Entry 6ZU5 (electron microscopy, 2.90 A resolution); this record covers chains S60 and SI0 of the 74 polymer chains in the assembly.

[Chain S60]
Molecule: 18S rRNA
Organism: Paranosema locustae
Sequence (1400 nucleotides; each row starts with the number of its first residue):
     1 CACCAGGUUG AUUCUGCCUG ACGUGUGCGC UAGUCUUGGG GACUUAGCCA UGCAAGCCAG
    61 CGAAGCGGCG CGGAGCGGCG GACGGCUCAG UAGGACGGCG AUAAUCCACC CGCAGCAGAG
   121 ACAAGGAUAA CCGCGGCAAG CUGCGGCUAA GACAUGGACA GGCUGCGGCG CGGGGAGGCG
   181 CGGGCAGCGG ACAGGGAGCG GCUGCGGCGG AGUUGCUGGC CCAUCAGCUG GUAGGUAGGG
   241 UAAGGGCCUA CCUAGGCGAC GACGGGUGAC GGGGGGUGAG AGCCCGGAAC CGGAGAGGGA
   301 GCCUGAGAAA CAGCUCCCAC GUCCAAGGAC GGCAGCAGGC GCGGAACUUG CCCAAUCCCG
   361 GCGGGGGAGG CAGCCACAAG ACGUGGGGGC CCGGAACGCA CGGCAAAGGA GUGCGGGGCG
   421 ACUGGAGGGC AAGUCUGGUG CCAGCAGCCG CGGUAAUUCC AGCUCCAGGA GCGCACAUGA
   481 GUGUUGCUGC AGUUAAAACG UCCGUAGUCG GCCCGGGCGC GCUGUGAGGA AACCGCGGGG
   541 CCCAAGGCGG CGGGCAGCAC GGGAGCGGGG GCGACAGGAA CGGACAACGG CCGCGGGAUC
   601 CGGGGGCGAG AGGUGAAAAU CGGGGACCCC GCGGGGACGG GCGGAAGCGA AGGCGGCGGC
   661 CGGGGACGUG UCCGUUGAUC AAGGACGAAG GCCGGAGGAU CAAAGAUGAU UAGAUACCGU
   721 CGUAGUUCCG GCAGUAAACG AUGCCGACGG GGCGAGGCCA GGGGGCUGUG UCCGGGAGAA
   781 AUUGGAGUGU UUGGGCUCUG GGGAUAGUAC GGUCGCAAGA CAGAAACUUA AAGAAAUUGA
   841 CGGAAGGACA CCACAAGGAG UGGAGUGUGC GGCUUAAUUU GACUCAACGC GGGGCAGCUU
   901 ACCAGGGCCG GAUGCGCGGG AGAUUGGCGG CGGAGCGCCC CCGAGAUUGC GCAGGGAGUG
   961 GUGCAUGGCC GUUUGCAACA CGUGGGGUGA CCUGUCUGGU UGAUUCCGAC AACGCGUGAG
  1021 GCCUGGGGUG CAGCAGGGGC UGUGCGACGG GCGGCGGCAA GCUGCAGGAG GGCAGGCGAA
  1081 AACAGGUCAG UGAUGCCCUC AGAUGCUCUG GGCUGCACGC GCACUACAAU GGCGCGGCGA
  1141 GCGGGAGUGC CGGGAGGCGC GGGCGAGGCC GUGGCGCAGC AGGGAUGGGG GCCUGGAAGG
  1201 GUGCCCUGAA CGAGGAAUUC CUAGUAGCCG CGGGUCACCA AGCCGCGGCG AAUGAGUCCC
  1261 UGUUCUUUGU ACACACCGCC CGUCACUACC UAAGAUGGAU GUGCAGGCGA GGAGGCUGGG
  1321 CAGGCACCCG AGCCUGUGCA ACUAGAUAAG GUAUAAGUCG UAACAAGGCU GCAGUAGGUG
  1381 AACCUGCGGC AGGAUCACUA
Unresolved in the structure: 1, 67-69, 385-396, 416-420, 453-455, 515-517, 916-950, 1036-1037
Metal / ion sites: Mg2+ site 1: A89, G90, C270; Mg2+ site 2: G287, A288; Mg2+ site 3: A495, A496, A497; Mg2+ site 4 near G577 (its only coordinating residue here); Mg2+ site 5 near U679 (its only coordinating residue here); Mg2+ site 6 near A689 (its only coordinating residue here); Mg2+ site 7 near U726 (its only coordinating residue here); Mg2+ site 8 near G894 (its only coordinating residue here); Mg2+ site 9 near C898 (its only coordinating residue here); Mg2+ site 10: A1362, A1363, G1368; Mg2+ site 11: A1363, G1368, G1371

[Chain SI0]
Protein: eS8
Organism: Paranosema locustae
Amino-acid sequence (175 residues; row label = number of the first residue in the row):
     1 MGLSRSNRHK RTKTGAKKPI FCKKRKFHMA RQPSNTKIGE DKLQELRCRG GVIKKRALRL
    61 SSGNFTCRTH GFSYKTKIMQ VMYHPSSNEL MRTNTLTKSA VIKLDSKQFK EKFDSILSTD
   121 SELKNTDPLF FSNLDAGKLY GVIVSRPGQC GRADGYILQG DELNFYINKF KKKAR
Unresolved in the structure: 1, 171-175

[Chain S60 / chain SI0 interface]
Contacting residue pairs (148; chain S60 residue first):
  G90(S60) - Phe21(SI0)  sugar contact
  U91(S60) - Phe21(SI0)  sugar contact
  A92(S60) - Pro19(SI0)  phosphate contact
  G94(S60) - Arg8(SI0)  hydrogen bond to the base
  G94(S60) - Lys18(SI0)  base contact
  G94(S60) - Pro19(SI0)  hydrogen bond to the base
  G94(S60) - Ile20(SI0)  base contact
  G94(S60) - Phe21(SI0)  stacking on the base
  G94(S60) - Cys22(SI0)  hydrogen bond to the base
  C106(S60) - Arg49(SI0)  sugar contact
  C106(S60) - Gly50(SI0)  sugar contact
  C107(S60) - Gly50(SI0)  sugar contact
  C163(S60) - Cys150(SI0)  sugar contact
  U164(S60) - Ser145(SI0)  sugar contact
  U164(S60) - Cys150(SI0)  sugar contact
  U164(S60) - Asp154(SI0)  hydrogen bond to the sugar
  G165(S60) - Asn64(SI0)  base contact
  G165(S60) - Thr66(SI0)  base contact
  G165(S60) - Val144(SI0)  phosphate contact
  G165(S60) - Ser145(SI0)  sugar contact
  G165(S60) - Asp154(SI0)  sugar contact
  G165(S60) - Gly155(SI0)  hydrogen bond to the sugar
  C166(S60) - Thr66(SI0)  hydrogen bond to the sugar
  C166(S60) - Arg68(SI0)  hydrogen bond to the phosphate
  C166(S60) - Val144(SI0)  phosphate contact
  C166(S60) - Tyr156(SI0)  sugar contact
  G167(S60) - Arg68(SI0)  salt bridge to the phosphate
  C185(S60) - Gly71(SI0)  sugar contact
  A186(S60) - Asn64(SI0)  hydrogen bond to the sugar
  A186(S60) - Ser73(SI0)  hydrogen bond to the sugar
  G187(S60) - Asn64(SI0)  hydrogen bond to the sugar
  G187(S60) - Lys75(SI0)  phosphate contact
  G187(S60) - Arg152(SI0)  hydrogen bond to the sugar
  C188(S60) - Lys75(SI0)  phosphate contact
  C188(S60) - Arg152(SI0)  sugar contact
  A211(S60) - Arg49(SI0)  sugar contact
  G212(S60) - Phe27(SI0)  sugar contact
  U213(S60) - His28(SI0)  salt bridge to the phosphate
  U214(S60) - Asn7(SI0)  hydrogen bond to the phosphate
  C228(S60) - Thr14(SI0)  base contact
  U229(S60) - Arg11(SI0)  hydrogen bond to the phosphate
  U229(S60) - Gly15(SI0)  sugar contact
  G230(S60) - Arg11(SI0)  salt bridge to the phosphate
  G231(S60) - Lys10(SI0)  hydrogen bond to the sugar
  U232(S60) - Lys10(SI0)  salt bridge to the phosphate
  U232(S60) - Arg11(SI0)  hydrogen bond to the phosphate
  U232(S60) - Thr12(SI0)  phosphate contact
  A233(S60) - Thr12(SI0)  phosphate contact
  A233(S60) - Lys13(SI0)  phosphate contact
  A237(S60) - Pro85(SI0)  sugar contact
  A237(S60) - Ser86(SI0)  base contact
  G238(S60) - His84(SI0)  sugar contact
  G238(S60) - Thr97(SI0)  hydrogen bond to the sugar
  G238(S60) - Lys98(SI0)  salt bridge to the phosphate
  G238(S60) - Ser99(SI0)  hydrogen bond to the phosphate
  G239(S60) - Pro33(SI0)  sugar contact
  G239(S60) - Thr97(SI0)  phosphate contact
  G239(S60) - Lys98(SI0)  hydrogen bond to the phosphate
  G239(S60) - Arg146(SI0)  salt bridge to the phosphate
  G239(S60) - Pro147(SI0)  phosphate contact
  G240(S60) - Arg5(SI0)  base contact
  G240(S60) - Ala30(SI0)  sugar contact
  G240(S60) - Arg31(SI0)  hydrogen bond to the sugar
  G240(S60) - Gln32(SI0)  sugar contact
  G240(S60) - Pro33(SI0)  sugar contact
  G240(S60) - Ser34(SI0)  hydrogen bond to the phosphate
  G240(S60) - Arg56(SI0)  phosphate contact
  G240(S60) - Arg146(SI0)  hydrogen bond to the base
  G240(S60) - Gly148(SI0)  phosphate contact
  G240(S60) - Gln149(SI0)  phosphate contact
  U241(S60) - Arg5(SI0)  hydrogen bond to the base
  U241(S60) - Met29(SI0)  sugar contact
  U241(S60) - Arg31(SI0)  salt bridge to the phosphate
  U241(S60) - Lys54(SI0)  salt bridge to the phosphate
  U241(S60) - Arg56(SI0)  salt bridge to the phosphate
  U241(S60) - Arg146(SI0)  base contact
  U241(S60) - Gln149(SI0)  hydrogen bond to the phosphate
  A242(S60) - Phe27(SI0)  hydrogen bond to the base
  A242(S60) - Arg31(SI0)  salt bridge to the phosphate
  A242(S60) - Cys48(SI0)  phosphate contact
  A242(S60) - Arg49(SI0)  hydrogen bond to the phosphate
  A242(S60) - Lys54(SI0)  salt bridge to the phosphate
  A243(S60) - Arg5(SI0)  base contact
  A243(S60) - Phe27(SI0)  hydrogen bond to the base
  A243(S60) - Lys54(SI0)  salt bridge to the phosphate
  G244(S60) - Arg5(SI0)  hydrogen bond to the base
  G245(S60) - Arg5(SI0)  hydrogen bond to the base
  G245(S60) - Asn7(SI0)  base contact
  G246(S60) - Lys10(SI0)  hydrogen bond to the sugar
  C247(S60) - Ser4(SI0)  sugar contact
  C247(S60) - Arg5(SI0)  sugar contact
  C247(S60) - Ser6(SI0)  sugar contact
  C247(S60) - Asn7(SI0)  phosphate contact
  C247(S60) - His9(SI0)  hydrogen bond to the phosphate
  C247(S60) - Lys10(SI0)  phosphate contact
  C248(S60) - His9(SI0)  salt bridge to the phosphate
  C248(S60) - Lys10(SI0)  salt bridge to the phosphate
  A250(S60) - Ser86(SI0)  hydrogen bond to the sugar
  A250(S60) - Ser87(SI0)  sugar contact
  G256(S60) - Lys13(SI0)  hydrogen bond to the sugar
  G256(S60) - Thr14(SI0)  hydrogen bond to the base
  C257(S60) - Thr14(SI0)  sugar contact
  A262(S60) - Thr14(SI0)  hydrogen bond to the phosphate
  C263(S60) - Thr14(SI0)  hydrogen bond to the phosphate
  C263(S60) - Ala16(SI0)  phosphate contact
  G264(S60) - Ala16(SI0)  phosphate contact
  G264(S60) - Lys17(SI0)  hydrogen bond to the phosphate
  A294(S60) - Arg25(SI0)  salt bridge to the phosphate
  G295(S60) - Cys22(SI0)  phosphate contact
  G295(S60) - Lys23(SI0)  phosphate contact
  G295(S60) - Arg25(SI0)  salt bridge to the phosphate
  A300(S60) - Lys23(SI0)  phosphate contact
  G301(S60) - Gly2(SI0)  phosphate contact
  G301(S60) - Lys23(SI0)  hydrogen bond to the base
  G301(S60) - Lys24(SI0)  salt bridge to the phosphate
  C302(S60) - Gly2(SI0)  hydrogen bond to the phosphate
  G305(S60) - Lys26(SI0)  hydrogen bond to the base
  G305(S60) - Arg47(SI0)  hydrogen bond to the base
  A306(S60) - Arg47(SI0)  salt bridge to the phosphate
  A306(S60) - Gly50(SI0)  phosphate contact
  G307(S60) - Arg47(SI0)  salt bridge to the phosphate
  G307(S60) - Arg49(SI0)  hydrogen bond to the phosphate
  G307(S60) - Gly50(SI0)  hydrogen bond to the phosphate
  A308(S60) - Lys26(SI0)  phosphate contact
  A308(S60) - Phe27(SI0)  phosphate contact
  A308(S60) - Arg49(SI0)  salt bridge to the phosphate
  A309(S60) - Lys23(SI0)  hydrogen bond to the sugar
  A309(S60) - Lys24(SI0)  base contact
  A309(S60) - Arg25(SI0)  salt bridge to the phosphate
  A309(S60) - Lys26(SI0)  base contact
  A309(S60) - Phe27(SI0)  phosphate contact
  A309(S60) - Met29(SI0)  base contact
  A310(S60) - Lys23(SI0)  salt bridge to the phosphate
  C1304(S60) - Lys17(SI0)  salt bridge to the phosphate
  G1314(S60) - Gln44(SI0)  hydrogen bond to the sugar
  G1315(S60) - Gln44(SI0)  sugar contact
  G1315(S60) - Leu58(SI0)  phosphate contact
  C1316(S60) - Lys42(SI0)  salt bridge to the phosphate
  C1316(S60) - Leu58(SI0)  phosphate contact
  C1316(S60) - Arg59(SI0)  salt bridge to the phosphate
  U1317(S60) - Arg59(SI0)  salt bridge to the phosphate
  C1327(S60) - Gln32(SI0)  sugar contact
  C1328(S60) - Leu3(SI0)  sugar contact
  C1328(S60) - Gln32(SI0)  hydrogen bond to the sugar
  C1329(S60) - Gly2(SI0)  hydrogen bond to the sugar
  C1329(S60) - Leu3(SI0)  sugar contact
  C1329(S60) - Lys24(SI0)  hydrogen bond to the phosphate
  G1330(S60) - Lys24(SI0)  salt bridge to the phosphate
Interface residues without a listed pair, chain S60 (67 interface residues in all): G189, C303, G1303, A1313
Interface residues without a listed pair, chain SI0 (72 interface residues in all): Gly51, Val52, Lys55, Tyr74, Leu90

[Summary]
The interface between chain S60 and chain SI0 involves 67 residues on one side and 72 on the other, with 47
hydrogen bonds, 27 salt bridges and 1 aromatic stacking contact. Polar contacts include G94(S60)-Arg8(SI0),
G94(S60)-Pro19(SI0) and G94(S60)-Cys22(SI0).
Chain S60 is 18S rRNA and chain SI0 is eS8, both from Paranosema locustae; the structure, Structure of the
Paranosema locustae ribosome in complex with Lso2, was determined by electron microscopy.
